Entry 6CRK (X-ray diffraction, 2.00 A resolution); this record covers chains A and B of the 4 polymer chains in the assembly.

[Chain A]
Name: Guanine nucleotide-binding protein G(i) subunit alpha-1
From: Homo sapiens
Reference sequence: P63096 (GNAI1_HUMAN); residue numbers follow UniProt; this construct covers 2-354
Chain sequence (355 residues; each row starts with the number of its first residue; numbering starts at 0):
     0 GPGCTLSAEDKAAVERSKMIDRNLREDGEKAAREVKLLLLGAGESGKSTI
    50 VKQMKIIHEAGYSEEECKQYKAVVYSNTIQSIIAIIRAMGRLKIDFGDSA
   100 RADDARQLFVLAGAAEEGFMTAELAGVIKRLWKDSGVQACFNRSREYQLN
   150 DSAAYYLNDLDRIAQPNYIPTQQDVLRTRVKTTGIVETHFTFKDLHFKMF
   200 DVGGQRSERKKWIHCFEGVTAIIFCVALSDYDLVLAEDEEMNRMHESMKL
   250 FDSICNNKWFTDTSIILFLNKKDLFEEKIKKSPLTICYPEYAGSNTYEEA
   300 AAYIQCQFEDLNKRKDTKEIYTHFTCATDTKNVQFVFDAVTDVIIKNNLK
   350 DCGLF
Disordered / not traced: 0-2, 348-354
Differences from the reference sequence: expression tag (0-1)
Residues lining bound ligands:
  - citrate anion (FLC): Glu275, Lys279, Thr295, Tyr296, Glu297
  - GDP (guanosine-5'-diphosphate): Ala41, Gly42, Glu43, Ser44, Gly45, Lys46, Ser47, Thr48, Asp150, Ser151, Leu175, Arg176, Thr177, Arg178, Asp200, Asn269, Lys270, Asp272, Leu273, Thr324, Cys325, Ala326, Thr327
Curated features (UniProtKB/Swiss-Prot):
  - region: Lys35 to Thr48 (G1 motif), Asp173 to Thr181 (G2 motif), Phe196 to Arg205 (G3 motif), Ile265 to Asp272 (G4 motif), Thr324 to Thr329 (G5 motif)
  - binding site (GTP): Glu43 to Thr48, Ser151, Leu175 to Thr181, Asp200 to Gln204, Asn269 to Asp272, Ala326
  - binding site (Mg(2+)): Ser47, Thr181
  - modified residue: Arg178 (ADP-ribosylarginine), Gln204 (Deamidated glutamine), Cys351 (ADP-ribosylcysteine)
  - lipidation: Gly2 (N-myristoyl glycine), Cys3 (S-palmitoyl cysteine)
  - natural variant: Gly40 (G40C: In NEDHISB; G40R: In NEDHISB), Gly45 (G45D: In NEDHISB), Thr48 (T48I: In NEDHISB; T48K: In NEDHISB), Gln52 (Q52P: In NEDHISB), Ser75 (deletion: In NEDHISB; uncertain significance), Gln172 (deletion: In NEDHISB), Asp173 (D173V: In NEDHISB), Glu186 to Phe189 (deletion: In NEDHISB; uncertain significance), Cys224 (C224Y: In NEDHISB), Lys270 (K270N: In NEDHISB; K270R: In NEDHISB), Asp272 (D272G: In NEDHISB), Ala326 (A326P: In NEDHISB), 1 further natural variant entry in UniProt
  - mutagenesis: Gly42 (G42R: Abolishes switch to an activated conformation and dissociation from beta and gamma subunits upon GTP binding. Abolishes interaction with RGS family members), Glu116 (E116L: Enhances interaction (inactive GDP-bound) with RGS14), Gln147 (Q147L: Enhances interaction (inactive GDP-bound) with RGS14), Glu245 (E245L: Enhances interaction (inactive GDP-bound) with RGS14)

[Chain B]
Name: Guanine nucleotide-binding protein G(I)/G(S)/G(T) subunit beta-1
From: Homo sapiens
Reference sequence: P62873 (GBB1_HUMAN); residues 2-340 here = UniProt positions 2-340
Chain sequence (345 residues; numbered -4 to 340; the number before each row is that of its first residue; numbers below 1 keep their minus sign (Gly-4 is residue -4)):
    -4 GPGSSGSELDQLRQEAEQLKNQIRDARKACADATLSQITNNIDPVGRIQM
    46 RTRRTLRGHLAKIYAMHWGTDSRLLVSASQDGKLIIWDSYTTNKVHAIPL
    96 RSSWVMTCAYAPSGNYVACGGLDNICSIYNLKTREGNVRVSRELAGHTGY
   146 LSCCRFLDDNQIVTSSGDTTCALWDIETGQQTTTFTGHTGDVMSLSLAPD
   196 TRLFVSGACDASAKLWDVREGMCRQTFTGHESDINAICFFPNGNAFATGS
   246 DDATCRLFDLRADQELMTYSHDNIICGITSVSFSKSGRLLLAGYDDFNCN
   296 VWDALKADRAGVLAGHDNRVSCLGVTDDGMAVATGSWDSFLKIWN
Disordered / not traced: -4 to 1
Differences from the reference sequence: expression tag (-4 to 1)
Curated features (UniProtKB/Swiss-Prot):
  - modified residue: Ser2 (N-acetylserine), His266 (Phosphohistidine)
  - natural variant: Leu30 (L30F: In MRD42; uncertain significance), Arg52 (R52G: In MRD42), Gly64 (G64V: In MRD42), Asp76 (D76E: In MRD42; D76G: In MRD42), Gly77 (G77S: In MRD42), Lys78 (K78R: In MRD42), Ile80 (I80N: In MRD42; I80T: In MRD42), His91 (H91R: In MRD42; uncertain significance), Ala92 (A92T: In MRD42), Pro94 (P94S: In MRD42), Leu95 (L95P: In MRD42), Arg96 (R96L: In MRD42), 5 further natural variant entries in UniProt

[Interface between chain A and chain B]
Residue-residue contacts (61; chain A residue first):
  Ala12(A) with Asn88(B)
  Val13(A) with Asn88(B)
  Arg15(A) with Val90(B), hydrogen bond (side chain-backbone); His91(B), hydrogen bond
  Ser16(A) with Asn88(B); Lys89(B), hydrogen bond (side chain-backbone)
  Ile19(A) with Lys89(B); Ala92(B), hydrophobic
  Asp20(A) with Lys89(B), salt bridge
  Leu23(A) with Leu55(B); Lys78(B); Ile80(B), hydrophobic; Lys89(B)
  Asp26(A) with Lys78(B), salt bridge
  Gly27(A) with Leu55(B)
  Thr182(A) with Asn119(B), hydrogen bond; His142(B); Thr143(B)
  Gly183(A) with Leu117(B); Asp118(B); Asn119(B)
  Ile184(A) with Ser97(B); Trp99(B); Leu117(B), hydrogen bond (backbone-backbone); Asp118(B)
  Glu186(A) with Arg96(B)
  Phe199(A) with Trp99(B)
  Gly203(A) with Asn119(B), hydrogen bond (backbone-side chain)
  Gln204(A) with Leu117(B); Asn119(B), hydrogen bond; Thr143(B); Gly144(B); Tyr145(B), hydrogen bond (side chain-backbone)
  Arg205(A) with Thr143(B), hydrogen bond; Gly144(B); Gly162(B); Asp163(B)
  Ser206(A) with Tyr145(B); Gly162(B); Asp186(B)
  Glu207(A) with Asp186(B), hydrogen bond (backbone-side chain); Cys204(B)
  Lys209(A) with Asp228(B), salt bridge
  Lys210(A) with Tyr145(B); Met188(B); Cys204(B); Asp228(B), salt bridge; Asn230(B), hydrogen bond; Asp246(B), salt bridge
  Trp211(A) with Leu117(B), hydrophobic; Tyr145(B)
  His213(A) with Tyr59(B); Trp332(B)
  Cys214(A) with Tyr59(B); Gln75(B), hydrogen bond (backbone-side chain); Trp99(B)
  Phe215(A) with Trp99(B), hydrophobic; Leu117(B), hydrophobic
  Glu216(A) with Lys57(B), salt bridge
  Trp258(A) with Arg314(B); Trp332(B), hydrophobic
Also at the interface, not in a pair above, chain B (34 interface residues in all): Gly53, Thr87, Met101
The authors on this interface:
  - pairs named by the authors: Thr182(A)-Asn119(B), Arg205(A)-Thr143(B)

[In short]
The interface between chain A and chain B involves 27 residues on one side and 34 on the other; the contacts
include 12 hydrogen bonds and 6 salt bridges. Polar contacts include Asp20(A)-Lys89(B), Asp26(A)-Lys78(B) and
Lys209(A)-Asp228(B). The authors report contacts between Thr182(A) and Asn119(B) and Arg205(A) and Thr143(B).
Here chain A is Guanine nucleotide-binding protein G(i) subunit alpha-1 and chain B is Guanine
nucleotide-binding protein G(I)/G(S)/G(T) subunit beta-1, both from Homo sapiens. Entry 6CRK (Heterotrimeric
G-protein in complex with an antibody fragment) was determined by X-ray diffraction.
